PDB entry 6GPG | X-ray diffraction, 2.89 A resolution | chains C and A of the 3 polymer chains in the assembly

# Chain C
Molecule: 14-nt RNA strand
Sequence (14 nucleotides; numbered 1 to 14; the number before each row is that of its first residue):
     1 CGACGCUAGCGUCG
Disordered / not traced: 1

# Chain A
Name: Probable ATP-dependent RNA helicase DDX58
Organism: Homo sapiens
Notes: EC 3.6.4.13
Reference sequence: O95786 (DDX58_HUMAN); residue numbers follow UniProt; this construct covers 232-925
Chain sequence (714 residues; numbered 212 to 925; the number before each row is that of its first residue):
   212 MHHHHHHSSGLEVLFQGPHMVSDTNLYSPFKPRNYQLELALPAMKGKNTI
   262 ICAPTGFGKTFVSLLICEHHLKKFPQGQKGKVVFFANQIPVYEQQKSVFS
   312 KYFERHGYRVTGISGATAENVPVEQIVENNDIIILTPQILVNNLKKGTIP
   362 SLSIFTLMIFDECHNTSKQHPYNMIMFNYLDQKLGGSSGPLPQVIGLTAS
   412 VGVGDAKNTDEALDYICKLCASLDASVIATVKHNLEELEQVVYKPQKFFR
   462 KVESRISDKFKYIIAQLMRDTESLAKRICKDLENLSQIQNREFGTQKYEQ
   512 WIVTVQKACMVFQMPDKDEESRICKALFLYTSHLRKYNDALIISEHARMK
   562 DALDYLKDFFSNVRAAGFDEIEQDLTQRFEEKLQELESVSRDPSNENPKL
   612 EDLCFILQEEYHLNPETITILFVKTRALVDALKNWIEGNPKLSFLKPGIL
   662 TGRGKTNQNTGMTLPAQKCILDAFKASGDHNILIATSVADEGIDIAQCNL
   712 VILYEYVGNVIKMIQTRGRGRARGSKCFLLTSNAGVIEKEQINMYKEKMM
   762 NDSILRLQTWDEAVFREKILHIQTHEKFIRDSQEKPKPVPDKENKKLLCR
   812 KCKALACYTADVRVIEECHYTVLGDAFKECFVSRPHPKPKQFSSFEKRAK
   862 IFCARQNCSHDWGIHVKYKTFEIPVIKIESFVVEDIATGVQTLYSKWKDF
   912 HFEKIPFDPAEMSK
Disordered / not traced: 212-238, 494-500, 664-689, 923-925
Sequence notes: initiating methionine (212); expression tag (213-231); engineered mutation Phe268 (Cys in O95786)
Ion coordination: Zn2+: Cys810, Cys813, Cys864, Cys869
Ligand contacts: Mg2+ (MG): Asn298, Asn376, His381
Curated features (UniProtKB/Swiss-Prot):
  - motif: Asp372 to His375 (DECH box)
  - binding site (ATP): Ala264 to Gly267, Gly269 to Thr271
  - binding site (Zn(2+)): Cys810, Cys813, Cys864, Cys869
  - modified residue: Asn495 (Microbial infection: Deamidated asparagine), Asn549 (Microbial infection: Deamidated asparagine), Thr770 (Phosphothreonine), Ser854 (Phosphoserine), Ser855 (Phosphoserine), Lys858 (N6-acetyllysine), Lys909 (N6-acetyllysine)
  - cross-link: Lys812 (Glycyl lysine isopeptide (Lys-Gly) (interchain with G-Cter in ubiquitin))
  - natural variant: Phe268 (C268F: In SGMRT2; this construct carries the variant), Glu373 (E373A: In SGMRT2)
  - mutagenesis: Lys270 (K270A: No IRF3 signaling activity. Loss of dsRNA-induced ATPase activity. No effect on ds-RNA binding. Changed RIG-I signaling pathway), Asp372 to His375 (Loss of dsRNA-induced ATPase activity. No effect on ds-RNA binding. Changed RIG-I signaling pathway), Thr409 to Ser411 (Loss of dsRNA-induced ATPase activity. No effect on ds-RNA binding. Changed RIG-I signaling pathway), Asn495 (N495Q: Complete loss of herpes simplex virus 1 UL37-mediated deamidation; when associated with Q-549), Asn549 (N549Q: Complete loss of herpes simplex virus 1 UL37-mediated deamidation; when associated with Q-495), Phe633 to Thr636 (Loss of dsRNA-induced ATPase activity. Changed RIG-I signaling pathway), Thr697 to Asp701 (No effect on dsRNA-induced ATPase activity. Changed RIG-I signaling pathway), Gln726 to Arg730 (Loss of dsRNA-induced ATPase activity. Changed RIG-I signaling pathway), Lys788 (K788R: Decreased polyubiquitination. Loss of function in RIG-I signaling pathway. Decreased ubiquitination and function in RIG-I signaling pathway without effect on RNA-binding ...), Lys849 (K849R: Decreased ubiquitination and function in RIG-I signaling pathway without effect on RNA-binding; when associated with R-788, R-851, R-888, R-907 and R-909), Lys851 (K851R: Decreased ubiquitination and function in RIG-I signaling pathway without effect on RNA-binding; when associated with R-788, R-849, R-888, R-907 and R-909), Lys888 (K888R: Decreased ubiquitination and function in RIG-I signaling pathway without effect on RNA-binding; when associated with R-788, R-849, R-851, R-907 and R-909), 2 further mutagenesis entries in UniProt
Reported in the primary citation:
  - disease-associated variants - C268F, E373A: increased signaling (citing earlier work)
  - catalytic residues: Glu373 (citing earlier work)
  - mutagenesis - K270A: decreased binding to ATP (citing earlier work)
  - disease-associated variants - C268F: increased binding to hpRNA
  - mutagenesis - C268F/T347A, K270I: abolished signaling
  - mutagenesis - T347A: decreased binding to dsRNA (citing earlier work)
  - mutagenesis - C268F: abolished catalytic activity on dsRNA
  - mutagenesis - E373Q: unchanged binding to MANT-ATP
  - mutagenesis - K270I: decreased binding to ATP
  - disease-associated variants - C268F: decreased binding to ATP
  - mutagenesis - R244A/Q247A/C268F: decreased signaling
  - conformationally variable residues (side-chain flip): Lys270, Glu702
  - contacts within the chain: Phe268-Lys270, Lys270-Glu702 (salt bridge)
  - mutagenesis - C268F/E702A, E702A: increased signaling
  - mutagenesis - V699A: increased signaling (citing earlier work)
  - disease-associated variants - E373A: decreased catalytic activity (citing earlier work)
  - mutagenesis - K270I, E373Q: abolished catalytic activity on ATP

# Interface between chain C and chain A
Contacting residue pairs - 40 pairs, chain C then chain A:
  C4(C) with Lys379(A), phosphate contact
  C6(C) with Lys518(A), phosphate contact; Asp910(A), phosphate contact
  U7(C) with Gln511(A), hydrogen bond to the base; Val514(A), phosphate contact; Lys518(A), salt bridge to the phosphate; Ser906(A), phosphate contact
  A8(C) with Glu510(A), hydrogen bond to the sugar; Arg546(A), hydrogen bond to the phosphate
  G9(C) with Arg546(A), salt bridge to the phosphate; Lys635(A), sugar contact
  C10(C) with Lys635(A), sugar contact; Thr636(A), sugar contact; Arg637(A), hydrogen bond to the phosphate; Thr697(A), hydrogen bond to the phosphate; Ser698(A), hydrogen bond to the sugar
  G11(C) with Arg637(A), salt bridge to the phosphate; Thr662(A), phosphate contact; Gly663(A), hydrogen bond to the phosphate; Thr697(A), hydrogen bond to the phosphate; Ser698(A), hydrogen bond to the sugar; Ala700(A), sugar contact
  U12(C) with Asn298(A), hydrogen bond to the sugar; Gln299(A), phosphate contact; Gly663(A), phosphate contact
  C13(C) with Asn298(A), sugar contact; Gln299(A), phosphate contact; Ile300(A), hydrogen bond to the phosphate; Pro301(A), phosphate contact; Thr347(A), phosphate contact; Gln349(A), sugar contact
  G14(C) with Ser325(A), phosphate contact; Gly326(A), hydrogen bond to the phosphate; Thr347(A), hydrogen bond to the phosphate; Gln349(A), sugar contact; Ile350(A), sugar contact; Asn353(A), phosphate contact; His830(A), base contact; Phe853(A), base contact; Ser854(A), hydrogen bond to the sugar
Also at the interface, not in a pair above, chain C (11 interface residues in all): A3
Also at the interface, not in a pair above, chain A (30 interface residues in all): Lys429

# Overview
11 residues of chain C face 30 of chain A across their interface; the contacts include 14 hydrogen bonds and 3
salt bridges. Among the polar pairs are U7(C)-Gln511(A), A8(C)-Glu510(A) and C10(C)-Ser698(A). The paper
reports the catalytic residue Glu373(A); C268F, E373A and C268F/E702A of chain A, among others, increase
signaling; 11 substitutions were tested in all.
Chain C is a 14-nt RNA strand and chain A is Probable ATP-dependent RNA helicase DDX58 (Homo sapiens); the
structure, Structure of the RIG-I Singleton-Merten syndrome variant C268F, was determined by X-ray
diffraction.
